Entry 9M17 (X-ray diffraction, 1.81 A resolution); this record covers chains A and C.

Chain A:
Protein: Vitamin D3 receptor
Organism: Rattus norvegicus
Reference sequence: P13053 (VDR_RAT); residue numbers follow UniProt; this construct covers 116-158, 206-423
Amino-acid sequence (271 residues; each row starts with the number of its first residue; note: 47 numbers in that range are skipped by the numbering (no residue carries them; nothing is unmodelled there)):
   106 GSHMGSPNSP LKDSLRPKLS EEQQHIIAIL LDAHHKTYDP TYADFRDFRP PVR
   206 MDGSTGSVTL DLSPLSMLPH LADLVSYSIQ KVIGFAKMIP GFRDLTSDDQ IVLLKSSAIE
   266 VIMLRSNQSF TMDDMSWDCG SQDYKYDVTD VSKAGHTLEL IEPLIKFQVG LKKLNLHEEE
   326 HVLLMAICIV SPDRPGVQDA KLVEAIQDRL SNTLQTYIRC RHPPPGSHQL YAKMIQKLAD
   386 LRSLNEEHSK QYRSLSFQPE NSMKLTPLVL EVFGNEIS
Disordered / not traced: 106-122, 206-217, 421-423
Construct notes: expression tag (106-115)
Ligand contacts: A1L75 ((4S)-5-[4-[[4-(2-ethyl-2-oxidanyl-butoxy)-3,5-dimethyl-phenyl]-dimethyl-silyl]-2,6-dimethyl-phenoxy]-4-oxidanyl-pentanoic acid): Thr-142, Tyr-143, Asp-144, Tyr-147, Phe-150, Leu-223, Leu-226, Ala-227, Leu-229, Val-230, Tyr-232, Ser-233, Lys-236, Ile-264, Ile-267, Met-268, Arg-270, Ser-271, Ser-274, Trp-282, Cys-284, Tyr-291, Val-296, Ala-299, His-301, Leu-309, His-393, Tyr-397, Leu-400, Leu-410, Val-414, Phe-418
UniProt features mapped onto this chain:
  - region: Lys-242 to Lys-260 (Interaction with coactivator LXXLL motif)
  - motif: Pro-412 to Asn-420 (9aaTAD)
  - binding site (calcitriol): Tyr-143, Ser-233, Arg-270, Ser-274, His-301, His-393

Chain C:
Protein: Mediator of RNA polymerase II transcription subunit 1
Reference sequence: Q15648 (MED1_HUMAN); residues 625-637 here correspond to UniProt positions 640-652 (UniProt number = residue number + 15)
Amino-acid sequence (13 residues; each row starts with the number of its first residue):
   625 KNHPMLMNLL KDN
Disordered / not traced: 637
UniProt features mapped onto this chain:
  - motif: Leu-630 to Leu-634 (LXXLL motif 2)

Interface between chain A and chain C:
Pairs across the interface - 23 pairs, chain A then chain C:
  Ile-238(A) / Leu-630(C)  hydrophobic
  Ile-238(A) / Leu-633(C)  hydrophobic
  Lys-242(A) / Leu-633(C)  hydrogen bond (side chain-backbone)
  Lys-242(A) / Leu-634(C)
  Lys-242(A) / Asp-636(C)  hydrogen bond (side chain-backbone)
  Ser-252(A) / Met-631(C)
  Ser-252(A) / Lys-635(C)
  Gln-255(A) / Leu-634(C)
  Ile-256(A) / Leu-630(C)  hydrophobic
  Ile-256(A) / Met-631(C)  hydrophobic
  Ile-256(A) / Leu-634(C)  hydrophobic
  Leu-259(A) / Leu-634(C)  hydrophobic
  Lys-260(A) / His-627(C)  hydrogen bond
  Lys-260(A) / Leu-630(C)
  Pro-412(A) / Met-629(C)  hydrophobic
  Leu-413(A) / Leu-633(C)  hydrophobic
  Glu-416(A) / Lys-625(C)
  Glu-416(A) / His-627(C)
  Glu-416(A) / Pro-628(C)
  Glu-416(A) / Met-629(C)  hydrogen bond (side chain-backbone)
  Glu-416(A) / Leu-630(C)  hydrogen bond (side chain-backbone)
  Gly-419(A) / Lys-625(C)
  Asn-420(A) / Lys-625(C)
Also at the interface, not in a pair above, chain A (16 interface residues in all): Gln-235, Phe-247, Leu-415, Val-417
Also at the interface, not in a pair above, chain C (11 interface residues in all): Asn-626

Summary:
16 residues of chain A face 11 of chain C across their interface; the contacts include 5 hydrogen bonds. Polar
contacts include Lys-242(A)/Leu-633(C), Lys-242(A)/Asp-636(C) and Lys-260(A)/His-627(C). Chain A binds
compound A1L75. UniProt lists 6 calcitriol-binding residues on chain A.
Here chain A is Vitamin D3 receptor (Rattus norvegicus) and chain C is Mediator of RNA polymerase II
transcription subunit 1. Entry 9M17 (Vitamin D receptor complex with a bis(3,5-dimethylphenyl)dimethylsilane
derivative) was determined by X-ray diffraction, deposited together with 9M10, 9M11, 9M12, 9M13, 9M14, 9M15
and 7 further entries.
